6VIE - chains A and C of the 4 polymer chains in the assembly; structure by X-ray diffraction, 3.40 A resolution.

[Chain A]
Protein: Caspase-1 subunit p20
From: Homo sapiens
Notes: EC 3.4.22.36
UniProtKB: P29466 (CASP1_HUMAN); numbering as in UniProt (aligned over 120-303)
Chain sequence (198 residues; numbered 119 to 316; the number before each row is that of its first residue; X marks 13 residues of unknown identity (built as UNK)):
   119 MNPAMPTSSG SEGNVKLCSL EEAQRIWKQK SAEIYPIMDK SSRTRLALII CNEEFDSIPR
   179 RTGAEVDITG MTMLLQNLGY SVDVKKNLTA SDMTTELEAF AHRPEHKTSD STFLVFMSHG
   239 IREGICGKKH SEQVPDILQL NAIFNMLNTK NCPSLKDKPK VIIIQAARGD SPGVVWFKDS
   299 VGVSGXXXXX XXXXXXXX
Unresolved in the structure: 119-130, 300-303
Differences from the reference sequence: initiating methionine (119); engineered mutation Ala285 (Cys in P29466)
Curated features (UniProtKB/Swiss-Prot):
  - active site: His237
  - modified residue: Ser302 (Phosphoserine)
  - cross-link: Lys134 (Glycyl lysine isopeptide (Lys-Gly) (interchain with G-Cter in ubiquitin))
  - mutagenesis: Trp294 (W294A: Mediates autoprocessing but is unable to interact with Gasdermin-D (GSDMD) and mediate its cleavage), Asp297 (D297N: In IDL(uncl); abolished cleavage in the interdomain region; when associated with 315-N-N-316)
From the paper describing this entry:
  - catalytic residues: His237 (citing earlier work)
  - mutagenesis - W294A: decreased signaling in response to GSDMD

[Chain C]
Protein: Gasdermin-D
From: Mus musculus
UniProtKB: Q9D8T2 (GSDMD_MOUSE); residue numbers follow UniProt; this construct covers 1-258, 283-487
Chain sequence (464 residues; row label = number of the first residue in the row; note: 24 numbers in that range are skipped by the numbering (no residue carries them; nothing is unmodelled there); numbering starts at 0):
     0 SMPSAFEKVV KNVIKEVSGS RGDLIPVDSL RNSTSFRPYC LLNRKFSSSR FWKPRYSCVN
    60 LSIKDILEPS APEPEPECFG SFKVSDVVDG NIQGRVMLSG MGEGKISGGA AVSDSSSASM
   120 NVCILRVTQK TWETMQHERH LQQPENKILQ QLRSRGDDLF VVTEVLQTKE EVQITEVHSQ
   180 EGSGQFTLPG ALCLKGEGKG HQSRKKMVTI PAGSILAFRV AQLLIGSKWD ILLVSDEKQR
   240 TFEPSSGDSL LSDGIDEEE
   283 LIEAADFQGL YAEVKACSSE LESLEMELRQ QILVNIGKIL QDQPSMEALE ASLGQGLCSG
   343 GQVEPLDGPA GCILECLVLD SGELVPELAA PIFYLLGALA VLSETQQQLL AKALETTVLS
   403 KQLELVKHVL EQSTPWQEQS SVSLPTVLLG DCWDEKNPTW VLLEECGLRL QVESPQVHWE
   463 PTSLIPTSAL YASLFLLSSL GQKPC
Unresolved in the structure: 0-2, 71-82, 97-116, 175-205, 283-286, 452-453, 485-487
Differences from the reference sequence: expression tag (0)
Curated features (UniProtKB/Swiss-Prot):
  - site (Cleavage): Asp88, Gly89, Leu310, Arg311
  - modified residue: Tyr38 (Phosphotyrosine), Cys39 (S-(2-succinyl)cysteine), Cys57 (S-(2-succinyl)cysteine), Cys77 (S-(2-succinyl)cysteine), Cys122 (S-(2-succinyl)cysteine), Cys192 (S-(2-succinyl)cysteine), Cys299 (S-(2-succinyl)cysteine), Cys434 (S-(2-succinyl)cysteine), Cys487 (S-(2-succinyl)cysteine)
  - lipidation: Cys192 (S-palmitoyl cysteine)
  - mutagenesis: Lys7 to Lys14 (Reduced ability to induct pyroptosis), Ser17 to Arg20 (Renders Gsdmd susceptible to ubiquitination by S.flexneri IpaH7.8), Leu29 (L29A: Reduced homoolimerization, leading to reduced ability to induce pyroptosis), Cys39 (C39A: Loss of oligomerization of Gasdermin-D, N-terminal), Arg43 to Arg54 (Reduced ability to induce pyroptosis), Phe50 to Trp51 (Abolished ability to form a pore, leading to educed ability to induce pyroptosis), Cys57 (C57A: No effect on oligomerization), Leu60 (L60G: Reduced homoolimerization, leading to reduced ability to induce pyroptosis), Cys77 (C77A: No effect on oligomerization), Phe81 (F81D: Reduced homoolimerization, leading to reduced ability to induce pyroptosis), Asp85 to Asp88 (Abolished cleavage by CASP3 and CASP7), Ile91 (I91D: Reduced homoolimerization, leading to reduced ability to induce pyroptosis), 22 further mutagenesis entries in UniProt
From the paper describing this entry:
  - mutagenesis - E369K/L370A: decreased signaling in response to nigericin

[Chain A / chain C interface]
Pairs across the interface (24; chain A residue first):
  Pro177(A) - Glu258(C)
  Arg179(A) - Asp252(C)  salt bridge
  Thr180(A) - Leu250(C)
  Ser236(A) - Asp252(C)
  His237(A) - Asp252(C)
  His237(A) - Gly253(C)  hydrogen bond (side chain-backbone)
  Gly238(A) - Asp252(C)
  Gln283(A) - Asp252(C)  hydrogen bond
  Ala284(A) - Asp252(C)
  Ala285(A) - Asp252(C)
  Ala285(A) - Gly253(C)
  Val292(A) - Ser305(C)
  Val293(A) - Ser305(C)
  Trp294(A) - Ser305(C)  hydrogen bond (backbone-backbone)
  Trp294(A) - Leu306(C)
  Trp294(A) - Glu307(C)  hydrogen bond (backbone-backbone)
  Trp294(A) - Leu361(C)  hydrophobic
  Trp294(A) - Val367(C)  hydrophobic
  Trp294(A) - Leu370(C)
  Phe295(A) - Glu307(C)
  Phe295(A) - Leu310(C)
  Lys296(A) - Glu307(C)
  Lys296(A) - Leu310(C)
  Asp297(A) - Asp362(C)
Interface residues without a listed pair, chain A (19 interface residues in all): Ile176, Asp288, Pro290, Ser298
Interface residues without a listed pair, chain C (16 interface residues in all): Ile254, Glu309, Asp349, Glu369
Interface features reported in the paper:
  - pairs named by the authors: Trp294(A)-Ser305(C), Leu306(C)-Trp294(A) (hydrophobic contact), Leu310(C)-Trp294(A) (hydrophobic contact), Leu370(C)-Trp294(A) (hydrophobic contact)
  - interface residues, chain A: Trp294(A)
  - hot spots on chain A (mutagenesis) - W294A: decreased binding to wild type mGSDMD
  - hot spots on chain C (mutagenesis) - L306A/L310A/L361A/V367A/L370A: decreased binding to hCASP1

[Summary]
Chain A and chain C form an interface of 19 and 16 residues respectively; the contacts include 4 hydrogen
bonds and 1 salt bridge. Polar pairs include Arg179(A)-Asp252(C), His237(A)-Gly253(C) and Gln283(A)-Asp252(C).
The authors report a contact between Trp294(A) and Ser305(C); hydrophobic contacts between Leu306(C) and
Trp294(A), Leu310(C) and Trp294(A) and Leu370(C) and Trp294(A). The paper reports the catalytic residue
His237(A); W294A of chain A reduces signaling in response to GSDMD; 3 substitutions were tested in all.
Chain A is Caspase-1 subunit p20 (Homo sapiens) and chain C is Gasdermin-D (Mus musculus); the structure,
Structure of caspase-1 in complex with gasdermin D, was determined by X-ray diffraction.
